Entry 7KZS (electron microscopy, 4.20 A resolution (low resolution: residue-level contacts below are approximate; hydrogen-bond / salt-bridge calls are withheld)); this record covers chains G and S of the 19 polymer chains in the assembly.

== Chain G ==
Protein: Fanconi anemia group G protein
Organism: Homo sapiens
Reference sequence: O15287 (FANCG_HUMAN); residue numbers follow UniProt; this construct covers 1-622
Chain sequence (641 residues; numbered -18 to 622; the number before each row is that of its first residue; numbers below 1 keep their minus sign (Met-18 is residue -18)):
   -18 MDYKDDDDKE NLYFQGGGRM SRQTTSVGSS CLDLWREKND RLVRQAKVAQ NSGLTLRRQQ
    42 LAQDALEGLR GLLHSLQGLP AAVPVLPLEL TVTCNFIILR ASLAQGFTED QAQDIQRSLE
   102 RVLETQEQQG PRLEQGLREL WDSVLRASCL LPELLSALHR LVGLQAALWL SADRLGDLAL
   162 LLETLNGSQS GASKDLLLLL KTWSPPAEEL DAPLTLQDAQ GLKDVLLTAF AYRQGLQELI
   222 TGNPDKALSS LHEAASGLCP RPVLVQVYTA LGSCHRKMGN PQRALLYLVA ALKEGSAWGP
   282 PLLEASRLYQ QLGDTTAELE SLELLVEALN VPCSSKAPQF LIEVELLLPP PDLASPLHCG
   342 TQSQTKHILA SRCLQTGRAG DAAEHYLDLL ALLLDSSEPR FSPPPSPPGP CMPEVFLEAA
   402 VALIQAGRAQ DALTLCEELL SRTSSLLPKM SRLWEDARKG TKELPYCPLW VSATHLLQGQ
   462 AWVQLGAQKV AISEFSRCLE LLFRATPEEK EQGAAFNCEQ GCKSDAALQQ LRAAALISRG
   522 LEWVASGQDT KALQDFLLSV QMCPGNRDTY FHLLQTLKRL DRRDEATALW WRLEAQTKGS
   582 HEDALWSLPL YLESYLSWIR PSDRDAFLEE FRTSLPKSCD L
Unresolved in the structure: -18 to 11, 109-114, 314-317, 438-443, 579-585, 612-622
Differences from the reference sequence: initiating methionine (-18); expression tag (-17 to 0)
Bound ions: Zn2+: Cys392, Glu395, Cys499, Cys503

== Chain S ==
Protein: Fanconi anemia group A protein
Organism: Homo sapiens
Reference sequence: O15360 (FANCA_HUMAN); residue numbers follow UniProt; this construct covers 1-1455
Chain sequence (1477 residues; numbered 1 to 1477; the number before each row is that of its first residue):
     1 MSDSWVPNSA SGQDPGGRRR AWAELLAGRV KREKYNPERA QKLKESAVRL LRSHQDLNAL
    61 LLEVEGPLCK KLSLSKVIDC DSSEAYANHS SSFIGSALQD QASRLGVPVG ILSAGMVASS
   121 VGQICTAPAE TSHPVLLTVE QRKKLSSLLE FAQYLLAHSM FSRLSFCQEL WKIQSSLLLE
   181 AVWHLHVQGI VSLQELLESH PDMHAVGSWL FRNLCCLCEQ MEASCQHADV ARAMLSDFVQ
   241 MFVLRGFQKN SDLRRTVEPE KMPQVTVDVL QRMLIFALDA LAAGVQEESS THKIVRCWFG
   301 VFSGHTLGSV ISTDPLKRFF SHTLTQILTH SPVLKASDAV QMQREWSFAR THPLLTSLYR
   361 RLFVMLSAEE LVGHLQEVLE TQEVHWQRVL SFVSALVVCF PEAQQLLEDW VARLMAQAFE
   421 SCQLDSMVTA FLVVRQAALE GPSAFLSYAD WFKASFGSTR GYHGCSKKAL VFLFTFLSEL
   481 VPFESPRYLQ VHILHPPLVP GKYRSLLTDY ISLAKTRLAD LKVSIENMGL YEDLSSAGDI
   541 TEPHSQALQD VEKAIMVFEH TGNIPVTVME ASIFRRPYYV SHFLPALLTP RVLPKVPDSR
   601 VAFIESLKRA DKIPPSLYST YCQACSAAEE KPEDAALGVR AEPNSAEEPL GQLTAALGEL
   661 RASMTDPSQR DVISAQVAVI SERLRAVLGH NEDDSSVEIS KIQLSINTPR LEPREHMAVD
   721 LLLTSFCQNL MAASSVAPPE RQGPWAALFV RTMCGRVLPA VLTRLCQLLR HQGPSLSAPH
   781 VLGLAALAVH LGESRSALPE VDVGPPAPGA GLPVPALFDS LLTCRTRDSL FFCLKFCTAA
   841 ISYSLCKFSS QSRDTLCSCL SPGLIKKFQF LMFRLFSEAR QPLSEEDVAS LSWRPLHLPS
   901 ADWQRAALSL WTHRTFREVL KEEDVHLTYQ DWLHLELEIQ PEADALSDTE RQDFHQWAIH
   961 EHFLPESSAS GGCDGDLQAA CTILVNALMD FHQSSRSYDH SENSDLVFGG RTGNEDIISR
  1021 LQEMVADLEL QQDLIVPLGH TPSQEHFLFE IFRRRLQALT SGWSVAASLQ RQRELLMYKR
  1081 ILLRLPSSVL CGSSFQAEQP ITARCEQFFH LVNSEMRNFC SHGGALTQDI TAHFFRGLLN
  1141 ACLRSRDPSL MVDFILAKCQ TKCPLILTSA LVWWPSLEPV LLCRWRRHCQ SPLPRELQKL
  1201 QEGRQFASDF LSPEAASPAP NPDWLSAAAL HFAIQQVREE NIRKQLKKLD CEREELLVFL
  1261 FFFSLMGLLS SHLTSNSTTD LPKAFHVCAA ILECLEKRKI SWLALFQLTE SDLRLGRLLL
  1321 RVAPDQHTRL LPFAFYSLLS YFHEDAAIRE EAFLHVAVDM YLKLVQLFVA GDTSTVSPPA
  1381 GRSLELKGQG NPVELITKAR LFLLQLIPRC PKKSFSHVAE LLADRGDCDP EVSAALQSRQ
  1441 QAAPDADLSQ EPHLFAAAKL VDEDLYFQSD YKDDDDK
Unresolved in the structure: 1-18, 64-90, 126-138, 247-264, 440-445, 498-502, 525-541, 628-647, 691-708, 806-812, 883-896, 1034-1042, 1370-1390, 1444-1477
Differences from the reference sequence: expression tag (1456-1477)
What the authors report for this chain:
  - disease-associated variants - R951W: abolished growth in response to mitomycin C (MMC) (citing earlier work)
  - disease-associated variants - R951W: abolished catalytic activity on FANCD2 ubiquitination (citing earlier work)
  - disease-associated variants - L845P, E936G, R1055L, R1055W: decreased growth in response to MMC (citing earlier work)

== Interface between chain G and chain S ==
Residue-residue contacts - 43 pairs, chain G then chain S:
  Tyr249(G) with Phe93(S)
  Asn261(G) with Glu63(S)
  Pro262(G) with Glu63(S)
  Gln263(G) with His54(S); Gln55(S); Asp56(S); Glu63(S)
  Arg264(G) with Glu63(S); Ile94(S)
  Leu267(G) with Gln55(S); Leu60(S); Phe93(S)
  Tyr268(G) with Phe93(S)
  Ala271(G) with Phe93(S)
  Leu273(G) with Lys44(S); Leu51(S)
  Lys274(G) with Lys44(S); Arg52(S)
  Gly276(G) with Lys44(S)
  Trp279(G) with Ala40(S); Lys44(S)
  Tyr290(G) with Leu51(S)
  Asp295(G) with His54(S)
  Leu305(G) with Leu43(S); Ala47(S)
  Glu308(G) with Leu43(S)
  Asn311(G) with Glu33(S); Lys34(S)
  Glu365(G) with Arg29(S)
  Leu368(G) with Leu25(S); Leu26(S); Arg29(S)
  Asp369(G) with Arg29(S)
  Ala372(G) with Arg29(S); Val30(S)
  Leu375(G) with Trp22(S)
  Arg409(G) with Leu25(S)
  Asp412(G) with Leu25(S)
  Thr415(G) with Ala21(S); Trp22(S); Leu25(S)
  Leu416(G) with Trp22(S)
  Glu419(G) with Trp22(S)
Also at the interface, not in a pair above, chain G (37 interface residues in all): Leu266, Val270, Ala298, Glu301, Ser302, Ala309, Val312, Leu371, Asp376, Phe397
Also at the interface, not in a pair above, chain S (26 interface residues in all): Tyr35, Ser46, Leu50, Ala59, Ala97

== Overview ==
37 residues of chain G and 26 residues of chain S are in contact. Cys392(G), Glu395(G), Cys499(G) and
Cys503(G) form the Zn2+ site. From the paper: L845P, E936G and R1055L of chain S, among others, reduce growth
in response to MMC; R951W of chain S abolishes growth in response to mitomycin C (MMC).
Here chain G is Fanconi anemia group G protein and chain S is Fanconi anemia group A protein, both from Homo
sapiens. Entry 7KZS (Structure of the human fanconi anaemia Core-UBE2T-ID-DNA complex in open state) was
determined by electron microscopy (same publication as 7KZP, 7KZQ, 7KZR, 7KZT and 7KZV).
